Entry 7PY8 (electron microscopy, 3.80 A resolution); this record covers chains R and C of the 9 polymer chains in the assembly.

[Chain R]
Molecule: 14-nt RNA strand
Sequence (14 nucleotides; row label = number of the first residue in the row):
     1 GAGUCCGCGGCGCG
Unresolved in the structure: 1-3
Bound ions: Mg2+: G14 (shared with 1 residue of chain D)

[Chain C]
Molecule: DNA-directed RNA polymerase subunit beta
Source organism: Escherichia coli
Notes: EC 2.7.7.6
UniProt: P0A8V4 (RPOB_ECO57); residue numbers follow UniProt; this construct covers 1-1342
Chain sequence (1342 residues; each row starts with the number of its first residue):
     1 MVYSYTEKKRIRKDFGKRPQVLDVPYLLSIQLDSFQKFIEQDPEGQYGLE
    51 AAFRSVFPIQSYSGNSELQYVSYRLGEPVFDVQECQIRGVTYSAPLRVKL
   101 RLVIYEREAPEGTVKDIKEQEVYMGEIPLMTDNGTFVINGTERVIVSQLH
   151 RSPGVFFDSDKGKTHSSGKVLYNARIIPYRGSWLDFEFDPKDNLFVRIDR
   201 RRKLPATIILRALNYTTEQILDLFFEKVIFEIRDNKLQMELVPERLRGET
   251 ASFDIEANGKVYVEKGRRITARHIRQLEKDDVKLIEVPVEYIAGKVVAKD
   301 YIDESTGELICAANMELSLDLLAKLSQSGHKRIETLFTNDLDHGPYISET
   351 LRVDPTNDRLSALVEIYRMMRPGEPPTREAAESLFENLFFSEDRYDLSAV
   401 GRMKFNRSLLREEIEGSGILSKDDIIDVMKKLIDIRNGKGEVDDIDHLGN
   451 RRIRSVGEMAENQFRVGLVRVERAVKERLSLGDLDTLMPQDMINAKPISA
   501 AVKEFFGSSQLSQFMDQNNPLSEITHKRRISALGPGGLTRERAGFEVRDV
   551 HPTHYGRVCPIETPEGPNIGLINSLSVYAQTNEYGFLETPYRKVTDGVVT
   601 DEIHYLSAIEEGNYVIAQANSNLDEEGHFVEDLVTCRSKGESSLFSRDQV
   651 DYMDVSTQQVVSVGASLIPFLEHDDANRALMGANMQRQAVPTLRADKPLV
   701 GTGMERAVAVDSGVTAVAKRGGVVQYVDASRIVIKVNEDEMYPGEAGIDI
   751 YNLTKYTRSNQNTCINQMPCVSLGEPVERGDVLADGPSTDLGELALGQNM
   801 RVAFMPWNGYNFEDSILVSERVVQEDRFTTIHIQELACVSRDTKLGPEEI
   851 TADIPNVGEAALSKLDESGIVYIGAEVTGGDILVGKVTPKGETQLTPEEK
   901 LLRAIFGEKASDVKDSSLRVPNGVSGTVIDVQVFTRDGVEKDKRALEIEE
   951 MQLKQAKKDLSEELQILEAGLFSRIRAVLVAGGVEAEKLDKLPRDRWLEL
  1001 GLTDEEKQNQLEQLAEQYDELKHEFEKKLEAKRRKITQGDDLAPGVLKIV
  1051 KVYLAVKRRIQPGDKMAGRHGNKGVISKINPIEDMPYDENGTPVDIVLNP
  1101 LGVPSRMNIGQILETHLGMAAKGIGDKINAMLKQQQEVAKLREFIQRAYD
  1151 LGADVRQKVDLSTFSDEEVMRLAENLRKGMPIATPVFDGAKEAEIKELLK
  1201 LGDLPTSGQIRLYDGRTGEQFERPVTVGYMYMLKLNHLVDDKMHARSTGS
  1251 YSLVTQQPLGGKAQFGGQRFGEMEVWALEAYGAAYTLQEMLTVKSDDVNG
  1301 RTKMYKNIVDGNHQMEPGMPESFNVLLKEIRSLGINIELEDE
Unresolved in the structure: 1, 908-911
Curated features (UniProtKB/Swiss-Prot):
  - modified residue (N6-acetyllysine): Lys1022, Lys1200

[How chain R and chain C interact]
Contacting residue pairs (18; chain R residue first):
  C5(R) with Ser1250(C), base contact; Ser1252(C), sugar contact; Leu1253(C), base contact; Leu1259(C), sugar contact
  C6(R) with Ser1252(C), phosphate contact; Leu1259(C), phosphate contact
  G10(R) with Gln510(C), hydrogen bond to the phosphate; Gln513(C), sugar contact; Arg540(C), salt bridge to the phosphate
  C11(R) with Gln513(C), sugar contact; Arg540(C), salt bridge to the phosphate
  G12(R) with Pro564(C), phosphate contact; Gln688(C), hydrogen bond to the phosphate
  C13(R) with Glu565(C), phosphate contact; Asn684(C), hydrogen bond to the phosphate; Gln688(C), hydrogen bond to the phosphate; His1237(C), sugar contact
  G14(R) with Lys1073(C), salt bridge to the phosphate
Also at the interface, not in a pair above, chain C (16 interface residues in all): Asp516, Leu533, Lys1065

[Overview]
Chain R and chain C form an interface of 7 and 16 residues respectively, with 4 hydrogen bonds and 3 salt
bridges. Among the polar pairs are G10(R)-Gln510(C), G12(R)-Gln688(C) and C13(R)-Asn684(C).
Here chain R is a 14-nt RNA strand and chain C is DNA-directed RNA polymerase subunit beta (Escherichia coli).
Entry 7PY8 (CryoEM structure of E.coli RNA polymerase elongation complex bound to NusG (NusG-EC in
less-swiveled conformation)) was determined by electron microscopy, deposited together with 7PY0, 7PY1, 7PY3,
7PY5, 7PY6, 7PY7 and 4 further entries.
